8GVG - chains A and H of the 5 polymer chains in the assembly; structure by X-ray diffraction, 3.37 A resolution.

== Chain A ==
Protein: TD08 TCR alpha chain
Source organism: Homo sapiens
Amino-acid sequence (209 residues; numbered 1 to 209; the number before each row is that of its first residue):
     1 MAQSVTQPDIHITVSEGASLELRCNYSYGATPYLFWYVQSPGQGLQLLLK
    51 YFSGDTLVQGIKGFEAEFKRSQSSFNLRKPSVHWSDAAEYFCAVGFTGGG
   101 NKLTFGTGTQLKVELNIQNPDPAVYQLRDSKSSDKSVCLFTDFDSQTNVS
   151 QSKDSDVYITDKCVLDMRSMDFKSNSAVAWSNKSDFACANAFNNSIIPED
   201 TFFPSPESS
Not modelled in the structure: 1-2, 206-209
Disulfide bonds: C24-C92, C138-C188

== Chain H ==
Protein: MHC class I antigen
Source organism: Homo sapiens
UniProt: F6IQZ4 (F6IQZ4_HUMAN); residues 1-274 here correspond to UniProt positions 25-298 (UniProt number = residue number + 24)
Amino-acid sequence (275 residues; each row starts with the number of its first residue; numbering starts at 0):
     0 MGSHSMRYFSTSVSRPGRGEPRFIAVGYVDDTQFVRFDSDAASQRMEPRA
    50 PWIEQEGPEYWDEETGKVKAHSQTDRENLRIALRYYNQSEAGSHTLQMMF
   100 GCDVGSDGRFLRGYHQYAYDGKDYIALKEDLRSWTAADMAAQITKRKWEA
   150 AHVAEQQRAYLEGTCVDGLRRYLENGKETLQRTDPPKTHMTHHPISDHEA
   200 TLRCWALGFYPAEITLTWQRDGEDQTQDTELVETRPAGDGTFQKWAAVVV
   250 PSGEEQRYTCHVQHEGLPKPLTLRW
Not modelled in the structure: 0
Construct notes: initiating methionine (0)
Disulfide bonds: C101-C164, C203-C259

== Chain A / chain H interface ==
Contacting residue pairs - 12 pairs, chain A then chain H:
  G29(A) - D166(H)
  A30(A) - T163(H)
  Y33(A) - Q155(H)  hydrogen bond
  F52(A) - Q155(H)
  S53(A) - H151(H)  hydrogen bond
  S53(A) - E154(H)
  T97(A) - Q155(H)
  T97(A) - Y159(H)
  G98(A) - K66(H)  hydrogen bond (backbone-side chain)
  G98(A) - Y159(H)
  G99(A) - E62(H)
  G100(A) - K66(H)
Also at the interface, not in a pair above, chain A (12 interface residues in all): Q3, T31, K102
Also at the interface, not in a pair above, chain H (10 interface residues in all): E63, A158

== In short ==
12 residues of chain A and 10 residues of chain H are in contact; the contacts include 3 hydrogen bonds. Among
the polar pairs are Y33(A)-Q155(H), S53(A)-H151(H) and G98(A)-K66(H).
Here chain A is TD08 TCR alpha chain and chain H is MHC class I antigen, both from Homo sapiens. Entry 8GVG
(The complex between public TCR TD08 and HLA-A24 bound to HIV-1 Nef138-8 (2F) peptide) was determined by X-ray
diffraction, deposited together with 8GVB and 8GVI.
